Entry 4OO6 (X-ray diffraction, 2.70 A resolution); this record covers chains A and B.

# Chain A
Protein: Transportin-1
From: Homo sapiens
Notes: fragment: and 375-898
UniProt: Q92973 (TNPO1_HUMAN); the construct has insertions or renumbered stretches relative to UniProt, so the offset changes along the chain: 1-319 = UniProt 9-327; 356-359 = UniProt 328-331; 367-890 = UniProt 375-898
Sequence (854 residues; each row starts with the number of its first residue; note: 36 numbers in that range are skipped by the numbering (no residue carries them; nothing is unmodelled there)):
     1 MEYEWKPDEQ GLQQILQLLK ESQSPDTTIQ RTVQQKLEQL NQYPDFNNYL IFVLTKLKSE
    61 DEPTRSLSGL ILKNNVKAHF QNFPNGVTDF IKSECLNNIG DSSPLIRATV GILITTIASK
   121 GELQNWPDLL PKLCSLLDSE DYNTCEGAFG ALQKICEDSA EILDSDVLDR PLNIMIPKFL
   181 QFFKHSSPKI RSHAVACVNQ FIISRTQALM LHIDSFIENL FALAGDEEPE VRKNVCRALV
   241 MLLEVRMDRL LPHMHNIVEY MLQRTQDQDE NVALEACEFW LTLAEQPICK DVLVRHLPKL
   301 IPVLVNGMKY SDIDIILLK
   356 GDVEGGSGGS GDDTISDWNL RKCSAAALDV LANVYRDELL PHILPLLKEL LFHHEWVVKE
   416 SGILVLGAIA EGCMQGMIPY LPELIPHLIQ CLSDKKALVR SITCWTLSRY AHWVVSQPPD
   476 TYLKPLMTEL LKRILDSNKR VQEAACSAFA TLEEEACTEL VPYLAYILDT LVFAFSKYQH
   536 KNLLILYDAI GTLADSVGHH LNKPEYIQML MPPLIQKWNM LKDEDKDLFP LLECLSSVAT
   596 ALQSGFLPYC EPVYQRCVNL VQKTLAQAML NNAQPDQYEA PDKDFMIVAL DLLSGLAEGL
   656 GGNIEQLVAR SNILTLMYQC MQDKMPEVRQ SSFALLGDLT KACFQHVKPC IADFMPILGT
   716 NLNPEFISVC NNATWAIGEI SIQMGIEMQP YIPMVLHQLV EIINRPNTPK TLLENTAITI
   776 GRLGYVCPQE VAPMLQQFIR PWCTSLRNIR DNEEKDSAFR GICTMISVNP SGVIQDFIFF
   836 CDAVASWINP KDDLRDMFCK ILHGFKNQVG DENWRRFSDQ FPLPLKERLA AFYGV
Unresolved in the structure: 1-4, 356-369
Differences from the reference sequence: linker (360-366)
Curated features (UniProtKB/Swiss-Prot):
  - site (Important for interaction with cargo nuclear localization signals): Trp-460, Trp-730

# Chain B
Protein: RNA-binding protein 39
From: Homo sapiens
UniProt: Q14498 (RBM39_HUMAN); residues 73-99 here = UniProt positions 73-99
Sequence (27 residues; numbered 73 to 99; the number before each row is that of its first residue):
    73 RSRSKERRRS RSRSRDRRFR GRYRSPY
Unresolved in the structure: 73-91
Curated features (UniProtKB/Swiss-Prot):
  - modified residue: Tyr-95 (Phosphotyrosine), Ser-97 (Phosphoserine)

# Chain A / chain B interface
Pairs across the interface (18):
  Lys-377(A) with Pro-98(B); Tyr-99(B)
  Ala-380(A) with Tyr-99(B), hydrophobic
  Ala-381(A) with Tyr-99(B), hydrophobic
  Asp-384(A) with Tyr-99(B), hydrogen bond
  Leu-419(A) with Pro-98(B), hydrophobic
  Ala-423(A) with Tyr-99(B)
  Ile-457(A) with Pro-98(B), hydrophobic
  Trp-460(A) with Arg-96(B); Pro-98(B); Tyr-99(B), hydrophobic
  Arg-495(A) with Arg-96(B)
  Glu-498(A) with Arg-96(B)
  Ala-499(A) with Arg-96(B)
  Ser-502(A) with Arg-96(B), hydrogen bond (side chain-backbone)
  Thr-506(A) with Tyr-95(B), hydrogen bond
  Ile-540(A) with Arg-94(B)
  Asp-639(A) with Arg-92(B)
Also at the interface, not in a pair above, chain A (20 interface residues in all): Trp-373, Ser-456, Arg-464, Leu-539, Asp-543
Also at the interface, not in a pair above, chain B (7 interface residues in all): Ser-97

# Overview
Chain A and chain B form an interface of 20 and 7 residues respectively; the contacts include 3 hydrogen
bonds. Polar pairs include Asp-384(A)/Tyr-99(B), Ser-502(A)/Arg-96(B) and Thr-506(A)/Tyr-95(B).
Chain A is Transportin-1 and chain B is RNA-binding protein 39, both from Homo sapiens; the structure, Crystal
structure of human KAP-beta2 bound to the NLS of HCC1 (Hepato Cellular Carcinoma protein 1), was determined by
X-ray diffraction.
